PDB entry 9GFM | electron microscopy, 3.80 A resolution | chains K and Q of the 11 polymer chains in the assembly

Chain K:
Molecule: Nucleosomal DNA strand 1
Sequence (139 nucleotides; numbered -57 to 81; the number before each row is that of its first residue; numbers below 1 keep their minus sign (DA-57 is residue -57)):
   -57 ACATGCACAG GATGTATATA TCTGACACGT GCCTGGAGAC TAGGGAGTAA TCCCCTTGGC
     3 GGTTAAAACG CGGGGGACAG CGCGTACGTG CGTTTAAGCG GTGCTAGAGC TGTCTACGAC
    63 CAATTGAGCG GCCTCGGCA

Chain Q:
Molecule: Histone H3.1
Organism: Homo sapiens
Reference sequence: P68431 (H31_HUMAN); residues 36-135 here correspond to UniProt positions 37-136 (UniProt number = residue number + 1)
Sequence (100 residues; each row starts with the number of its first residue):
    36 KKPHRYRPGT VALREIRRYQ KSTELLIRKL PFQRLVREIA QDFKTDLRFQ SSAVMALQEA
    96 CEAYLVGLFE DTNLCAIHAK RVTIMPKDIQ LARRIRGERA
Curated features (UniProtKB/Swiss-Prot):
  - modified residue: Lys36 (N6,N6,N6-trimethyllysine), Lys37 (N6-methyllysine), Tyr41 (Phosphotyrosine), Lys56 (N6,N6,N6-trimethyllysine), Ser57 (Phosphoserine), Lys64 (N6-(2-hydroxyisobutyryl)lysine), Lys79 (N6,N6,N6-trimethyllysine), Thr80 (Phosphothreonine), Ser86 (Phosphoserine), Thr107 (Phosphothreonine), Lys115 (N6-acetyllysine), Lys122 (N6-(2-hydroxyisobutyryl)lysine)

How chain K and chain Q interact:
Pairs across the interface (15):
  DA8(K) with Gly44(Q), hydrogen bond to the phosphate
  DA9(K) with Pro43(Q), phosphate contact; Gly44(Q), hydrogen bond to the phosphate; Thr45(Q), hydrogen bond to the phosphate; Val46(Q), hydrogen bond to the phosphate; Ala47(Q), hydrogen bond to the phosphate
  DA10(K) with Arg40(Q), phosphate contact
  DG17(K) with Arg63(Q), phosphate contact; Pro66(Q), phosphate contact; Arg69(Q), salt bridge to the phosphate
  DG18(K) with Arg63(Q), salt bridge to the phosphate; Lys64(Q), hydrogen bond to the phosphate; Leu65(Q), hydrogen bond to the phosphate
  DC25(K) with Arg83(Q), sugar contact
  DG26(K) with Arg83(Q), salt bridge to the phosphate

Overview:
The interface between chain K and chain Q involves 7 residues on one side and 12 on the other; the contacts
include 7 hydrogen bonds and 3 salt bridges. Among the polar pairs are DA8(K)-Gly44(Q), DA9(K)-Gly44(Q) and
DA9(K)-Thr45(Q).
Here chain K is Nucleosomal DNA strand 1 and chain Q is Histone H3.1 (Homo sapiens). Entry 9GFM (CryoEM
structure of the human INO80 core-nucleosome complex state N-7) was determined by electron microscopy.
